8UGB - chains B and C of the 4 polymer chains in the assembly; structure by electron microscopy, 3.00 A resolution.

[Chain B]
Protein: Rod cGMP-specific 3', 5'-cyclic phosphodiesterase subunit beta
Organism: Bos taurus
Notes: EC 3.1.4.35
Reference sequence: P23439 (PDE6B_BOVIN); numbering as in UniProt (aligned over 1-853)
Amino-acid sequence (853 residues; row label = number of the first residue in the row):
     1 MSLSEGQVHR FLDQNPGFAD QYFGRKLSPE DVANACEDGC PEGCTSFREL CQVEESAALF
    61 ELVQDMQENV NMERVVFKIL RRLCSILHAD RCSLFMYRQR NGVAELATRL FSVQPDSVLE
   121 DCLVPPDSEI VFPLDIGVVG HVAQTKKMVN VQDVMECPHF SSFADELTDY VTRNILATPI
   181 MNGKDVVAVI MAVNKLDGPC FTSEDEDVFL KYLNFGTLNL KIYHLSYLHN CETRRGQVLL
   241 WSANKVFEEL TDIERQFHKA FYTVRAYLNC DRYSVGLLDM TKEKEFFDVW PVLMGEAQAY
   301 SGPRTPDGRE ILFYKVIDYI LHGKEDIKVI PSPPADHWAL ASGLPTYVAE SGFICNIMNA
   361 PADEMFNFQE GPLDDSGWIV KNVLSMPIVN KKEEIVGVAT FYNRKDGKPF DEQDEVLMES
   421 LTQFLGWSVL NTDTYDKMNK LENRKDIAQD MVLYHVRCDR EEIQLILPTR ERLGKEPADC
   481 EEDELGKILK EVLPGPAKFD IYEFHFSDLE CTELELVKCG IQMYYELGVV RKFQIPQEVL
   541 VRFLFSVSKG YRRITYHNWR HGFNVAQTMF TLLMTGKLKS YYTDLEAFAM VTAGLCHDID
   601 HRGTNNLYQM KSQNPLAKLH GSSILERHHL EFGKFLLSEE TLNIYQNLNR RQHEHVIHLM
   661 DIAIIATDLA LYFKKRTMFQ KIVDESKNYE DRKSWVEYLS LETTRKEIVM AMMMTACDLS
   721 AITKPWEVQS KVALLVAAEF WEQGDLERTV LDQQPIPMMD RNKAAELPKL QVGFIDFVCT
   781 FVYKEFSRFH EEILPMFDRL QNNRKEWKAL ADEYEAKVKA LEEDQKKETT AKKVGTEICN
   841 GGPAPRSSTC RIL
Disordered / not traced: 1-6, 818-853
Ion coordination: Zn2+: His561, His597, Asp598, Asp718; Mg2+ near Asp598 (its only coordinating residue here)
Small-molecule neighbours:
  - cyclic guanosine monophosphate (PCG): Arg91, Cys92, Ser93, Phe95, Phe111, Ser112, Phe132, Gly137, Val138, Val139, Phe160, Ser161, Ala164, Asp165, Thr168, Tyr170, Thr172, Ile175, Met191, Val193
  - Udenafil (ZUD): Tyr556, Leu669, Leu719, Ile722, Ala733, Val736, Ala737, Phe740, Ile756, Met758, Leu767, Leu770, Gln771, Gly773, Phe774, Phe777, Val778
Swiss-Prot annotation at these positions:
  - active site: His557 (Proton donor)
  - binding site (a divalent metal cation): His561, His597, Asp598, Asp718
  - modified residue: Ser2 (N-acetylserine), Cys850 (Cysteine methyl ester)
  - lipidation: Cys850 (S-geranylgeranyl cysteine)
Reported in the primary citation:
  - disease-associated variants - H258N: decreased binding to Retinal rod rhodopsin-sensitive cGMP 3', 5'-cyclic phosphodiesterase subunit gamma (chain C) (citing earlier work)

[Chain C]
Protein: Retinal rod rhodopsin-sensitive cGMP 3', 5'-cyclic phosphodiesterase subunit gamma
Organism: Bos taurus
Notes: EC 3.1.4.35
Reference sequence: P04972 (CNRG_BOVIN); numbering as in UniProt (aligned over 1-87)
Amino-acid sequence (87 residues; each row starts with the number of its first residue):
     1 MNLEPPKAEI RSATRVMGGP VTPRKGPPKF KQRQTRQFKS KPPKKGVQGF GDDIPGMEGL
    61 GTDITVICPW EAFNHLELHE LAQYGII
Disordered / not traced: 1-10, 35-87
Swiss-Prot annotation at these positions:
  - modified residue: Met1 (N-acetylmethionine)

[Chain B / chain C interface]
Residue-residue contacts - 47 pairs, chain B then chain C:
  Asn101(B) - Lys29(C)  hydrogen bond (side chain-backbone)
  Asn101(B) - Phe30(C)
  Asn101(B) - Lys31(C)
  Phe111(B) - Ala13(C)
  Asp121(B) - Ala13(C)
  Val124(B) - Thr14(C)
  Pro126(B) - Pro20(C)
  Asp127(B) - Gly18(C)
  Asp127(B) - Gly19(C)  hydrogen bond (backbone-backbone)
  Asp127(B) - Pro20(C)
  Ser128(B) - Ser12(C)
  Ser128(B) - Thr14(C)  hydrogen bond (backbone-side chain)
  Ser128(B) - Val16(C)
  Glu129(B) - Pro20(C)
  Glu129(B) - Val21(C)
  Ile130(B) - Thr14(C)
  Val131(B) - Pro20(C)  hydrophobic
  Val131(B) - Val21(C)  hydrogen bond (backbone-backbone)
  Val131(B) - Thr22(C)
  Val131(B) - Pro23(C)
  Phe132(B) - Pro23(C)  hydrophobic
  Pro133(B) - Arg24(C)
  Ile136(B) - Pro23(C)  hydrophobic
  Ile136(B) - Arg24(C)
  Phe163(B) - Val21(C)  hydrophobic
  Phe163(B) - Thr22(C)
  Phe163(B) - Pro23(C)
  Leu167(B) - Thr14(C)
  Leu167(B) - Arg15(C)
  Leu167(B) - Val16(C)  hydrophobic
  Thr168(B) - Arg15(C)
  Tyr347(B) - Phe30(C)  hydrophobic
  Gly352(B) - Arg33(C)
  Phe353(B) - Phe30(C)  hydrophobic
  Phe353(B) - Lys31(C)
  Ile354(B) - Phe30(C)
  Ile354(B) - Lys31(C)  hydrogen bond (backbone-backbone)
  Cys355(B) - Phe30(C)  hydrophobic
  Met358(B) - Pro20(C)  hydrophobic
  Asn359(B) - Gly19(C)
  Asn359(B) - Pro20(C)
  Pro387(B) - Arg33(C)
  Val389(B) - Arg33(C)
  Glu393(B) - Arg33(C)  salt bridge
  Glu412(B) - Lys31(C)  salt bridge
  Glu415(B) - Lys31(C)  salt bridge
  Glu419(B) - Gln34(C)
Also at the interface, not in a pair above, chain B (37 interface residues in all): Gly102, Val103, Thr108, Ser112, Asn356, Met365, Phe366, Gln423
Also at the interface, not in a pair above, chain C (19 interface residues in all): Pro28, Gln32

[Overview]
The interface between chain B and chain C involves 37 residues on one side and 19 on the other, with 5
hydrogen bonds and 3 salt bridges. Polar pairs include Glu393(B)-Arg33(C), Glu412(B)-Lys31(C) and
Glu415(B)-Lys31(C). The paper reports that H258N of chain B reduces binding to Retinal rod rhodopsin-sensitive
cGMP 3', 5'-cyclic phosphodiesterase subunit gamma (chain C).
Here chain B is Rod cGMP-specific 3', 5'-cyclic phosphodiesterase subunit beta and chain C is Retinal rod
rhodopsin-sensitive cGMP 3', 5'-cyclic phosphodiesterase subunit gamma, both from Bos taurus. Entry 8UGB
(Cryo-EM structure of bovine phosphodiesterase 6 bound to udenafil) was determined by electron microscopy
(same publication as 8UFI, 8UGS and 8ULG).
